PDB entry 5GKP | X-ray diffraction, 2.30 A resolution | chains A and C of the 4 polymer chains in the assembly

[Chain A]
Molecule: Endonuclease G, mitochondrial
From: Caenorhabditis elegans
Notes: EC 3.1.30.-
UniProt: Q95NM6 (NUCG_CAEEL); residues 63-305 here = UniProt positions 63-305
Chain sequence (252 residues; each row starts with the number of its first residue):
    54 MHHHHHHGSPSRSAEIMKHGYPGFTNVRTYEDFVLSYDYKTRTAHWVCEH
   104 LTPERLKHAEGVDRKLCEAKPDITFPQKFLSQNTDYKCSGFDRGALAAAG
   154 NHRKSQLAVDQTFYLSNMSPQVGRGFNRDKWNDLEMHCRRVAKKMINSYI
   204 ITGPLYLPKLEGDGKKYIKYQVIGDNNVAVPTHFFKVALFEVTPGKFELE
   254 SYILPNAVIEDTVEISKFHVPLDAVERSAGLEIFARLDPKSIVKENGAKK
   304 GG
Not modelled in the structure: 54-63, 111-113, 302-305
Sequence notes: expression tag (54-62); engineered mutation Ala122 (Phe in Q95NM6), Ala148 (His in Q95NM6)
Curated features (UniProtKB/Swiss-Prot):
  - binding site (Mg(2+)): Asn180
Metal / ion sites: Mg2+: Asn180 (shared with DT-2(C), DT-1(C) of chain C)
What the authors report for this chain:
  - binding site for the 8-nt DNA strand (chain C): Arg117, Cys141, Arg146, Gly153, Arg181
  - conformationally variable residues (side-chain flip): Arg117, Arg146, Arg181
  - Mg2+ coordination: Asn180
  - contacts within the chain: Asp145-Arg181 (salt bridge)
  - mutagenesis - F122A, F122A/H148A, K131D/F132N, H148A, P207E: decreased catalytic activity on supercoiled DNA
  - mutagenesis - K131D/F132N/H148A (Tm 61 degC), H148A/P207E (Tm 58 degC): increased stability

[Chain C]
Molecule: 8-nt DNA strand
Sequence (8 nucleotides; numbered -3 to 4; the number before each row is that of its first residue; numbers below 1 keep their minus sign (DT-3 is residue -3)):
    -3 TTTTTTGT
Not modelled in the structure: 2-4
Metal / ion sites: Mg2+: DT-2, DT-1 (shared with Asn180(A) of chain A)

[Interface between chain A and chain C]
Residue-residue contacts - 21 pairs, chain A then chain C:
  Arg117(A) - DT-3(C)  hydrogen bond to the phosphate
  Arg117(A) - DT-2(C)  salt bridge to the phosphate
  Lys118(A) - DT-1(C)  hydrogen bond to the base
  Lys140(A) - DT1(C)  phosphate contact
  Cys141(A) - DT1(C)  hydrogen bond to the phosphate
  Asp145(A) - DT-1(C)  phosphate contact
  Asp145(A) - DT0(C)  sugar contact
  Arg146(A) - DT-1(C)  phosphate contact
  Arg146(A) - DT0(C)  salt bridge to the phosphate
  Gly147(A) - DT-1(C)  phosphate contact
  Ala148(A) - DT-1(C)  hydrogen bond to the phosphate
  Ala152(A) - DT-2(C)  phosphate contact
  Gly153(A) - DT-2(C)  hydrogen bond to the phosphate
  Asn180(A) - DT-2(C)  phosphate contact
  Asn180(A) - DT-1(C)  hydrogen bond to the phosphate
  Arg181(A) - DT-2(C)  base contact
  Arg181(A) - DT-1(C)  sugar contact
  Arg181(A) - DT0(C)  hydrogen bond to the sugar
  Asn185(A) - DT-3(C)  hydrogen bond to the base
  Asn185(A) - DT-2(C)  sugar contact
  Arg192(A) - DT-2(C)  salt bridge to the phosphate
Interface residues without a listed pair, chain A (18 interface residues in all): Tyr139, Ser142, Phe144, Glu188

[Summary]
18 residues of chain A and 5 residues of chain C are in contact, with 8 hydrogen bonds and 3 salt bridges.
Polar contacts include Lys118(A)-DT-1(C), Asn185(A)-DT-3(C) and Arg181(A)-DT0(C). From the paper: a binding
site for the 8-nt DNA strand (chain C) at Arg117(A), Cys141(A) and Arg146(A) among others; F122A, F122A/H148A
and K131D/F132N of chain A, among others, reduce catalytic activity on supercoiled DNA; 7 substitutions were
tested in all.
Chain A is Endonuclease G, mitochondrial (Caenorhabditis elegans) and chain C is an 8-nt DNA strand; the
structure, Crystal structure of the EndoG worm homologue CPS-6 H148A/F122A in complex with DNA, was determined
by X-ray diffraction (same publication as 5GKC).
